Entry 5JMM (X-ray diffraction, 2.10 A resolution); this record covers chains B and G of the 4 polymer chains in the assembly.

# Chain B
Molecule: Estrogen receptor
From: Homo sapiens
UniProtKB: P03372 (ESR1_HUMAN); residue numbers follow UniProt; this construct covers 302-552
Chain sequence (255 residues; each row starts with the number of its first residue):
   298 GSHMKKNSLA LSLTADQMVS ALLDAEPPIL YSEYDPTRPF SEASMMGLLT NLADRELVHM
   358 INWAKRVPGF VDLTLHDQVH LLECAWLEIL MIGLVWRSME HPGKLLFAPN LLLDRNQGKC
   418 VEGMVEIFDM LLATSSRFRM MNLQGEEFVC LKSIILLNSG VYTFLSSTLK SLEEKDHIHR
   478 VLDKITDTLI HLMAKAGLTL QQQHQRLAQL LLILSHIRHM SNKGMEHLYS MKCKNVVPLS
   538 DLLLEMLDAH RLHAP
Disordered / not traced: 298-303, 462-471, 549-552
Modified / non-standard residues: Cys381 (S-hydroxycysteine; CSO); Cys530 (S-hydroxycysteine; CSO)
Construct notes: expression tag (298-301); engineered mutation Ser537 (Tyr in P03372)
Ligand contacts: Biochanin A (QSO; 5,7-dihydroxy-3-(4-methoxyphenyl)-4H-chromen-4-one): Met343, Leu346, Leu349, Ala350, Glu353, Leu384, Leu387, Met388, Leu391, Arg394, Phe404, Met421, Leu428, Gly521, His524, Leu525, Met528

# Chain G
Molecule: Nuclear receptor coactivator 1
From: Homo sapiens
Notes: EC 2.3.1.48
UniProtKB: Q15788 (NCOA1_HUMAN); residue numbers follow UniProt; this construct covers 686-698
Chain sequence (13 residues; each row starts with the number of its first residue):
   686 RHKILHRLLQ EGS
Disordered / not traced: 686, 697-698
Swiss-Prot annotation at these positions:
  - motif: Leu690 to Leu694 (LXXLL motif 4)
  - modified residue: Ser698 (Phosphoserine)
  - mutagenesis: Leu693 to Leu694 (Slightly affects interactions with steroid receptors. Abolishes interactions with steroid receptors; when associated with A-636; A-637; A-752 and A-753)

# Interface between chain B and chain G
Contacting residue pairs - 20 pairs, chain B then chain G:
  Ile358(B) - Leu690(G)  hydrophobic
  Ile358(B) - Leu693(G)  hydrophobic
  Lys362(B) - Leu693(G)
  Lys362(B) - Leu694(G)  hydrogen bond (side chain-backbone)
  Lys362(B) - Glu696(G)
  Phe367(B) - Leu694(G)  hydrophobic
  Leu372(B) - Leu694(G)  hydrophobic
  Gln375(B) - Leu694(G)
  Val376(B) - Lys688(G)
  Val376(B) - Leu690(G)
  Val376(B) - His691(G)
  Val376(B) - Leu694(G)  hydrophobic
  Leu379(B) - Leu694(G)  hydrophobic
  Glu380(B) - Lys688(G)  salt bridge
  Glu380(B) - Leu690(G)
  Asp538(B) - Ile689(G)
  Leu539(B) - Ile689(G)
  Glu542(B) - Lys688(G)
  Glu542(B) - Ile689(G)  hydrogen bond (side chain-backbone)
  Met543(B) - Leu690(G)  hydrophobic
Interface residues without a listed pair, chain B (14 interface residues in all): Val355, His373
Interface residues without a listed pair, chain G (9 interface residues in all): His687, Gln695

# Overview
14 residues of chain B face 9 of chain G across their interface; the contacts include 2 hydrogen bonds and 1
salt bridge. Among the polar pairs are Glu380(B)-Lys688(G), Lys362(B)-Leu694(G) and Glu542(B)-Ile689(G). Bound
to chain B: Biochanin A.
Here chain B is Estrogen receptor and chain G is Nuclear receptor coactivator 1, both from Homo sapiens. Entry
5JMM (Crystal structure of hERa-LBD (Y537S) in complex with biochanin A) was determined by X-ray diffraction.
